Entry 6HIW (electron microscopy, 3.37 A resolution); this record covers chains CU and CA of the 63 polymer chains in the assembly.

[Chain CU]
Protein: bS21m
From: Trypanosoma brucei brucei
UniProtKB: Q580M9 (Q580M9_TRYB2); residues 1-193 here = UniProt positions 1-193
Sequence (193 residues; numbered 1 to 193; the number before each row is that of its first residue):
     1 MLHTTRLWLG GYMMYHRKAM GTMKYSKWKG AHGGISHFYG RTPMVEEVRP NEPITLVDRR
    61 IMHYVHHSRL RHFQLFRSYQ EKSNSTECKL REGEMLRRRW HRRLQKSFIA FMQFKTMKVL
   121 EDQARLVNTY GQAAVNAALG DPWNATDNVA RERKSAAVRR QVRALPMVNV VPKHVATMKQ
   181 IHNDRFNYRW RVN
Disordered / not traced: 1-9

[Chain CA]
Molecule: 9S rRNA
From: Trypanosoma brucei brucei
Sequence (621 nucleotides; row label = number of the first residue in the row):
     1 UAAAUUAUGG UCAAUUGUUA GUAUUCAUAU UAAUUUUUUU AAAUGUUUUA UCAUUUUAUA
    61 AAGGUUUAUU UUUGAAAGAU UUUUUGUAUA AAAUUUUAGG AAUAGUUAAU AAUAAUUUAU
   121 AAUUUUGAUU AGAUUGUUUU GUUAAUGCUA UUAGAUGGGU GUGGAAAAAU AAAAAAAAUA
   181 AUUAAUAUAU AUCAAUAAUA AAUUAAAUUA AUCUAUUAGU CAGAAAUGGA UGCCAGCCGU
   241 UGCGGUAAUU UCUAUGCUUU UAAAUAUUAU ACAAUUAUCA UAUUAAAUUG UUAAGUGUUG
   301 AUUUAACCAA UAAAAAUAUA AAUAAUUUUU AUUUGUUUUU AAACACCAUU AGGUAUAUGC
   361 AAAUAUAAAA UUAUAGUAAU UAUAAAUUAU AUUAUAUUAU AUUUAUUCAU AUAAUUAAUA
   421 GGAUAAUAUU UGUAGUUUUU GAUACCAUGA UAAGGAUUAU AAAUUGAAAG UGUUAAUAUC
   481 AUAAUCAAAA UUUAUUAUUU AUAUUAAAUA UGUAUGUGUA GAUAAAAUAA GAAAUUAAAA
   541 AGGUAUUGUU GCCCACCAAU UUUUAUAAUA AAAAUAACGU GCAGUAAUUA AUAUAUUUAU
   601 AAAAAUAUAU UUUUUUUUUU U
Sequence notes: conflict U298 (C2839 in 343546), U473 (G3014 in 343546); insertion (614-621)
Bound ions: Mg2+ site 1 near A27 (its only coordinating residue here); Mg2+ site 2: A60, A61, A155; Mg2+ site 3 near U65 (its only coordinating residue here); Mg2+ site 4 near A68 (its only coordinating residue here); Mg2+ site 5 near A76 (its only coordinating residue here); Mg2+ site 6: A224, A225; Mg2+ site 7 near U231 (its only coordinating residue here); Mg2+ site 8: U281, A367; Mg2+ site 9 near U339 (its only coordinating residue here); Mg2+ site 10 near A385 (its only coordinating residue here); Mg2+ site 11: A386, U387; Mg2+ site 12 near A541 (its only coordinating residue here); 5 more Mg2+ sites not listed
Residues lining bound ligands:
  - spermidine (SPD), molecule 1: A27, U28, G239, A266, U267, U268
  - spermidine (SPD), molecule 2: A218, U259, U261, A262, A263, A264
  - spermidine (SPD), molecule 3: U398, A399, U457, U458, A459
  - spermidine (SPD), molecule 4: A452, A453, G454, G466, A467, A468, A469, G470
  - spermine (SPM): U66, U67, U95, U96, U97, U125, U126, G127, A128, U129

[How chain CU and chain CA interact]
Residue-residue contacts (89):
  Gly10(CU) with A312(CA), hydrogen bond to the phosphate; A343(CA), phosphate contact; C344(CA), phosphate contact
  Gly11(CU) with A312(CA), hydrogen bond to the base; A313(CA), base contact; A343(CA), hydrogen bond to the sugar; C344(CA), sugar contact
  Tyr12(CU) with A312(CA), hydrogen bond to the sugar; A313(CA), base contact; C344(CA), sugar contact
  Met13(CU) with A314(CA), phosphate contact; A315(CA), phosphate contact
  Met14(CU) with A313(CA), phosphate contact; A314(CA), hydrogen bond to the phosphate
  His16(CU) with C344(CA), phosphate contact; A345(CA), salt bridge to the phosphate
  Arg17(CU) with U303(CA), sugar contact
  Lys18(CU) with U303(CA), hydrogen bond to the sugar
  Ala19(CU) with A312(CA), sugar contact; A313(CA), phosphate contact
  Met20(CU) with A313(CA), phosphate contact
  Gly21(CU) with U302(CA), sugar contact
  Thr22(CU) with A301(CA), phosphate contact; U302(CA), hydrogen bond to the sugar
  Met23(CU) with G300(CA), hydrogen bond to the sugar; U302(CA), base contact
  Lys24(CU) with G300(CA), hydrogen bond to the sugar
  Tyr25(CU) with A310(CA), sugar contact; U311(CA), sugar contact; A312(CA), phosphate contact
  Ser26(CU) with U311(CA), phosphate contact; A312(CA), phosphate contact
  Lys27(CU) with U296(CA), base contact; G297(CA), hydrogen bond to the base; U311(CA), hydrogen bond to the sugar; A312(CA), sugar contact
  Trp28(CU) with U296(CA), base contact; G297(CA), base contact; A313(CA), phosphate contact
  Lys29(CU) with G295(CA), sugar contact; U296(CA), salt bridge to the phosphate; U311(CA), hydrogen bond to the base; A312(CA), phosphate contact; A313(CA), hydrogen bond to the phosphate
  Gly30(CU) with G295(CA), phosphate contact
  His37(CU) with A294(CA), phosphate contact; G295(CA), salt bridge to the phosphate; A313(CA), hydrogen bond to the phosphate; A314(CA), salt bridge to the phosphate
  Arg41(CU) with A293(CA), phosphate contact; A294(CA), salt bridge to the phosphate
  Tyr64(CU) with U621(CA), hydrogen bond to the phosphate
  His67(CU) with U618(CA), hydrogen bond to the sugar; U621(CA), base contact
  Ser68(CU) with U618(CA), hydrogen bond to the base
  Arg69(CU) with U617(CA), salt bridge to the phosphate; U618(CA), salt bridge to the phosphate
  Tyr79(CU) with U304(CA), hydrogen bond to the phosphate
  Ser83(CU) with U608(CA), phosphate contact
  Asn84(CU) with A609(CA), phosphate contact
  Ser85(CU) with A609(CA), hydrogen bond to the phosphate; U610(CA), phosphate contact
  Thr86(CU) with U610(CA), base contact
  Lys89(CU) with A590(CA), base contact; U611(CA), hydrogen bond to the base; U613(CA), hydrogen bond to the base
  Arg97(CU) with U615(CA), base contact; U616(CA), salt bridge to the phosphate; U617(CA), salt bridge to the phosphate
  Arg98(CU) with U617(CA), sugar contact; U618(CA), salt bridge to the phosphate; U619(CA), phosphate contact
  His101(CU) with U617(CA), sugar contact
  Arg102(CU) with U619(CA), salt bridge to the phosphate
  Gln105(CU) with U619(CA), phosphate contact
  Met178(CU) with A305(CA), phosphate contact
  Lys179(CU) with A305(CA), base contact
  Arg189(CU) with A391(CA), hydrogen bond to the base; A540(CA), base contact; A541(CA), hydrogen bond to the base; U615(CA), hydrogen bond to the sugar; U616(CA), base contact
  Trp190(CU) with U614(CA), base contact; U616(CA), phosphate contact
  Arg191(CU) with U616(CA), phosphate contact; U617(CA), salt bridge to the phosphate
  Val192(CU) with U615(CA), sugar contact; U616(CA), hydrogen bond to the phosphate
  Asn193(CU) with A590(CA), base contact
Also at the interface, not in a pair above, chain CU (49 interface residues in all): His63, Glu94, Trp100, Thr177, Gln180

[In short]
49 residues of chain CU and 36 residues of chain CA are in contact, with 25 hydrogen bonds and 12 salt
bridges. Polar contacts include Gly11(CU)-A312(CA), Lys27(CU)-G297(CA) and Lys29(CU)-U311(CA). Bound to chain
CA: 4 copies of spermidine and spermine.
Here chain CU is bS21m and chain CA is 9S rRNA, both from Trypanosoma brucei brucei. Entry 6HIW (Cryo-EM
structure of the Trypanosoma brucei mitochondrial ribosome - This entry contains the complete small
mitoribosomal ...) was determined by electron microscopy, deposited together with 6HIV, 6HIX, 6HIY and 6HIZ.
